Entry 7P0W (X-ray diffraction, 1.12 A resolution); this record covers chains A and I of the 3 polymer chains in the assembly.

Chain A:
Protein: N-glycosylase/DNA lyase
Source organism: Pyrococcus abyssi (strain GE5 / Orsay)
Notes: EC 3.2.2.-, 4.2.99.18
UniProt: Q9UZY0 (AGOG_PYRAB); numbering as in UniProt (aligned over 1-239)
Sequence (242 residues; row label = number of the first residue in the row; numbers below 1 keep their minus sign (Gly-2 is residue -2)):
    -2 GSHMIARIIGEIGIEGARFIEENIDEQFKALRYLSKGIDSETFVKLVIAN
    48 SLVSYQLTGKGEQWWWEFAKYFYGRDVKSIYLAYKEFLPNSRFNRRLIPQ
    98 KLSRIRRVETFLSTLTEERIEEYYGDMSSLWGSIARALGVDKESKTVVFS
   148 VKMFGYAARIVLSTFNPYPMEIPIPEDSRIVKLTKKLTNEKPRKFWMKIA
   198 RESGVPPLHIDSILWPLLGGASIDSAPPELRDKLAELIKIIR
Differences from the reference sequence: expression tag (-2 to 0)
Ion coordination: Na+ near Gly129 (its only coordinating residue here)
Reported in the primary citation:
  - binding site for the 9-nt DNA strand (chain I): Arg93
  - catalytic residues: Asp174 (proposed by the authors, not directly observed)
  - mutagenesis - K142Q: unchanged binding to lesion-containing DNA
  - mutagenesis - R93A, K142Q: decreased catalytic activity

Chain I:
Molecule: 9-nt DNA strand
Sequence (9 nucleotides; row label = number of the first residue in the row):
     1 AGAAATAAA

How chain A and chain I interact:
Contacting residue pairs - 9 pairs, chain A then chain I:
  Thr55(A) - DA7(I)  sugar contact
  Arg92(A) - DT6(I)  phosphate contact
  Arg92(A) - DA7(I)  hydrogen bond to the phosphate
  Arg92(A) - DA8(I)  salt bridge to the phosphate
  Arg93(A) - DT6(I)  hydrogen bond to the base
  Arg93(A) - DA7(I)  base contact
  Leu94(A) - DA5(I)  base contact
  Leu94(A) - DT6(I)  hydrogen bond to the sugar
  Gln97(A) - DA5(I)  base contact

Summary:
The interface between chain A and chain I involves 5 residues on one side and 4 on the other, with 3 hydrogen
bonds and 1 salt bridge. Among the polar pairs are Arg93(A)-DT6(I), Leu94(A)-DT6(I) and Arg92(A)-DA7(I). The
paper reports the catalytic residue Asp174(A); R93A and K142Q of chain A reduce catalytic activity.
Chain A is N-glycosylase/DNA lyase (Pyrococcus abyssi (strain GE5 / Orsay)) and chain I is a 9-nt DNA strand;
the structure, Crystal structure of a trapped Pab-AGOG/double-standed DNA covalent intermediate (DNA
containing thymine opposite to lesion), was determined by X-ray diffraction (same publication as 7OUE, 7OY7,
7P8L and 7P9Z).
